Entry 8XBT (electron microscopy, 4.12 A resolution (low resolution: residue-level contacts below are approximate; hydrogen-bond / salt-bridge calls are withheld)); this record covers chains E and I of the 18 polymer chains in the assembly.

[Chain E]
Molecule: Histone H3.1
Source organism: Homo sapiens
UniProt: P68431 (H31_HUMAN); residues 0-135 here correspond to UniProt positions 1-136 (UniProt number = residue number + 1)
Chain sequence (139 residues; each row starts with the number of its first residue; numbers below 1 keep their minus sign (Gly-3 is residue -3)):
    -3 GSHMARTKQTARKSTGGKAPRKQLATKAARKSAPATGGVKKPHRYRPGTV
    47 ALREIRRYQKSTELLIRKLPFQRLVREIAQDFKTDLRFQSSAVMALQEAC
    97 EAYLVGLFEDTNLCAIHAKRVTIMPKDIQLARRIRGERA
Not modelled in the structure: -3 to 35, 135
Differences from the reference sequence: expression tag (-3 to -1)
UniProt features mapped onto this chain:
  - modified residue: Arg2 (Asymmetric dimethylarginine), Thr3 (Phosphothreonine), Lys4 (Allysine), Gln5 (5-glutamyl dopamine), Thr6 (Phosphothreonine), Arg8 (Citrulline), Lys9 (N6,N6,N6-trimethyllysine), Ser10 (ADP-ribosylserine), Thr11 (Phosphothreonine), Lys14 (N6-(2-hydroxyisobutyryl)lysine), Arg17 (Asymmetric dimethylarginine), Lys18 (N6-(2-hydroxyisobutyryl)lysine), Lys23 (N6-(2-hydroxyisobutyryl)lysine), Arg26 (Citrulline), Lys27 (N6,N6,N6-trimethyllysine), Ser28 (ADP-ribosylserine), Lys36 (N6,N6,N6-trimethyllysine), Lys37 (N6-methyllysine), Tyr41 (Phosphotyrosine), Lys56 (N6,N6,N6-trimethyllysine) and 8 more in UniProt
  - lipidation: Lys18 (N6-decanoyllysine)

[Chain I]
Molecule: 156-nt DNA strand
Source organism: synthetic construct
Sequence (156 nucleotides; numbered 1 to 156; the number before each row is that of its first residue):
     1 ATCAGAATCCCGGTGCCGAGGCCGCTCAATTGGTCGTAGACAGCTCTAGC
    51 ACCGCTTAAACGCACGTACGCGCTGTCCCCCGCGTTTTAACCGCCAAGGG
   101 GATTACACCCAAGACACCAGGCACGAGACAGAAAAAAACAACGAAAACGG
   151 CCACCA

[Interface between chain E and chain I]
Residue-residue contacts - 17 pairs, chain E then chain I:
  Lys37(E) - DA144(I)
  Lys37(E) - DA145(I)
  Tyr41(E) - DG143(I)
  Arg42(E) - DA68(I)
  Arg42(E) - DG143(I)
  Thr45(E) - DG143(I)
  Arg72(E) - DC50(I)
  Arg83(E) - DC50(I)
  Phe84(E) - DG49(I)
  Phe84(E) - DC50(I)
  Gln85(E) - DG49(I)
  Ser86(E) - DG49(I)
  Arg116(E) - DG70(I)
  Val117(E) - DG70(I)
  Thr118(E) - DG70(I)
  Met120(E) - DG70(I)
  Met120(E) - DC71(I)
Other interface residues (no listed pair), chain E (17 interface residues in all): His39, Arg40, Arg63, Lys115
Other interface residues (no listed pair), chain I (11 interface residues in all): DA59, DC69, DC142

[In short]
17 residues of chain E and 11 residues of chain I are in contact.
Chain E is Histone H3.1 (Homo sapiens) and chain I is a 156-nt DNA strand (synthetic construct); the
structure, The cryo-EM structure of the octameric RAD51 ring bound to the nucleosome with the linker DNA ...,
was determined by electron microscopy, deposited together with 8JND, 8JNE, 8JNF, 8XBU and 8XBW.
